Entry 7PQH (electron microscopy, 3.87 A resolution); this record covers chains A and H of the 12 polymer chains in the assembly.

== Chain A ==
Protein: Target of rapamycin complex 1 subunit KOG1
Source organism: Saccharomyces cerevisiae
UniProt: P38873 (KOG1_YEAST); residues 1-1557 here = UniProt positions 1-1557
Sequence (1608 residues; each row starts with the number of its first residue):
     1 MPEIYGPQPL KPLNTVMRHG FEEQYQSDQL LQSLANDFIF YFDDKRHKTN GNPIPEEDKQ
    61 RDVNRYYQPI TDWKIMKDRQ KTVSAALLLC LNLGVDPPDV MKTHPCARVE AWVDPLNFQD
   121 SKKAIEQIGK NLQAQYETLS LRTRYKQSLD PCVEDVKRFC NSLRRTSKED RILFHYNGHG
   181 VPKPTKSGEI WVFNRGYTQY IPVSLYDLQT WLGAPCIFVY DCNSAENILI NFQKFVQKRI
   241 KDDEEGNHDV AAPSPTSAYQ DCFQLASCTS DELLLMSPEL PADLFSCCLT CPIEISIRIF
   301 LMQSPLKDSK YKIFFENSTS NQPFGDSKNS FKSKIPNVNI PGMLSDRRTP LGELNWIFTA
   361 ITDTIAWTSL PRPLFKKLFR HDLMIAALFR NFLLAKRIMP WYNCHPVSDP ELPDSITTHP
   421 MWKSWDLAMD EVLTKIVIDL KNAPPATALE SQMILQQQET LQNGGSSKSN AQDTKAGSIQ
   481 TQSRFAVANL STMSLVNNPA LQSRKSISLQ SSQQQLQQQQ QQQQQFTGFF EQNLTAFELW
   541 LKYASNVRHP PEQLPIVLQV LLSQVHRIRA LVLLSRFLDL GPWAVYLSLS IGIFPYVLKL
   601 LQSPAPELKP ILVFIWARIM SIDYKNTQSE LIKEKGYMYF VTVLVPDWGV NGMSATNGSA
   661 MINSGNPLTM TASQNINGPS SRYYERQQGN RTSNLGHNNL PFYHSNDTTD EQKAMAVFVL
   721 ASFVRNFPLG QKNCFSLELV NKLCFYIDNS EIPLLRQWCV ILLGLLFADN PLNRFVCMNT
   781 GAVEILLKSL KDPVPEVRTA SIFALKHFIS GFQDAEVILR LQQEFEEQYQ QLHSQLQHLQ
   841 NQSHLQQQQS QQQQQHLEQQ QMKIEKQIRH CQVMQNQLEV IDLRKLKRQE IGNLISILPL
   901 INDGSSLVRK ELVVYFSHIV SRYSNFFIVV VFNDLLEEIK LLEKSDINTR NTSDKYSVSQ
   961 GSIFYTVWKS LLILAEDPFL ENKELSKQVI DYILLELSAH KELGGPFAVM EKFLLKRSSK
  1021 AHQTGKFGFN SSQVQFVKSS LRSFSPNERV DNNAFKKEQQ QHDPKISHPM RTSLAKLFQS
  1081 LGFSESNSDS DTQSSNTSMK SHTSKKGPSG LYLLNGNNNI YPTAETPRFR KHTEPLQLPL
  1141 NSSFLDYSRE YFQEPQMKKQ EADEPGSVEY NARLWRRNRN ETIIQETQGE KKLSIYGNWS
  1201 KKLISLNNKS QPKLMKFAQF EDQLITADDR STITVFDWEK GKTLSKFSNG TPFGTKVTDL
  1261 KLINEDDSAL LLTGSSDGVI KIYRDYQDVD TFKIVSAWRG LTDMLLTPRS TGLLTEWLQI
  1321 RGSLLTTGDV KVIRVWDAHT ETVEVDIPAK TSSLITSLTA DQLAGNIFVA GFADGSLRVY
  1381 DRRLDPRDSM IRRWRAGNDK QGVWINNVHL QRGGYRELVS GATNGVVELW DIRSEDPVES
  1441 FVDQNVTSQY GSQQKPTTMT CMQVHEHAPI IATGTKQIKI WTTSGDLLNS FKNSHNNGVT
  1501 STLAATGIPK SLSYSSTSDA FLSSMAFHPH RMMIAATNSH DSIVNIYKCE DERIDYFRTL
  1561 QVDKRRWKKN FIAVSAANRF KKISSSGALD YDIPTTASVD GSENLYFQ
Not modelled in the structure: 1-38, 313-332, 443-525, 647-707, 941-958, 1017-1068, 1087-1094, 1111-1131, 1443-1458, 1495-1519, 1552-1608
Disulfide bonds: Cys216-Cys262
What the authors report for this chain:
  - mutagenesis - R884D: decreased localization
  - mutagenesis - L762P, L766P, C777R, I802N, A804E, L900P, L912Q: decreased growth

== Chain H ==
Protein: Serine/threonine-protein kinase TOR2
Source organism: Saccharomyces cerevisiae
Notes: EC 2.7.1.67, 2.7.11.1
UniProt: P32600 (TOR2_YEAST); numbering as in UniProt (aligned over 1-2474)
Sequence (2474 residues; row label = number of the first residue in the row):
     1 MNKYINKYTT PPNLLSLRQR AEGKHRTRKK LTHKSHSHDD EMSTTSNTDS NHNGPNDSGR
    61 VITGSAGHIG KISFVDSELD TTFSTLNLIF DKLKSDVPQE RASGANELST TLTSLAREVS
   121 AEQFQRFSNS LNNKIFELIH GFTSSEKIGG ILAVDTLISF YLSTEELPNQ TSRLANYLRV
   181 LIPSSDIEVM RLAANTLGRL TVPGGTLTSD FVEFEVRTCI DWLTLTADNN SSSSKLEYRR
   241 HAALLIIKAL ADNSPYLLYP YVNSILDNIW VPLRDAKLII RLDAAVALGK CLTIIQDRDP
   301 ALGKQWFQRL FQGCTHGLSL NTNDSVHATL LVFRELLSLK APYLRDKYDD IYKSTMKYKE
   361 YKFDVIRREV YAILPLLAAF DPAIFTKKYL DRIMVHYLRY LKNIDMNAAN NSDKPFILVS
   421 IGDIAFEVGS SISPYMTLIL DNIREGLRTK FKVRKQFEKD LFYCIGKLAC ALGPAFAKHL
   481 NKDLLNLMLN CPMSDHMQET LMILNEKIPS LESTVNSRIL NLLSISLSGE KFIQSNQYDF
   541 NNQFSIEKAR KSRNQSFMKK TGESNDDITD AQILIQCFKM LQLIHHQYSL TEFVRLITIS
   601 YIEHEDSSVR KLAALTSCDL FIKDDICKQT SVHALHSVSE VLSKLLMIAI TDPVAEIRLE
   661 ILQHLGSNFD PQLAQPDNLR LLFMALNDEI FGIQLEAIKI IGRLSSVNPA YVVPSLRKTL
   721 LELLTQLKFS NMPKKKEESA TLLCTLINSS DEVAKPYIDP ILDVILPKCQ DASSAVASTA
   781 LKVLGELSVV GGKEMTRYLK ELMPLIINTF QDQSNSFKRD AALTTLGQLA ASSGYVVGPL
   841 LDYPELLGIL INILKTENNP HIRRGTVRLI GILGALDPYK HREIEVTSNS KSSVEQNAPS
   901 IDIALLMQGV SPSNDEYYPT VVIHNLMKIL NDPSLSIHHT AAIQAIMHIF QNLGLRCVSF
   961 LDQIIPGIIL VMRSCPPSQL DFYFQQLGSL ISIVKQHIRP HVEKIYGVIR EFFPIIKLQI
  1021 TIISVIESIS KALEGEFKRF VPETLTFFLD ILENDQSNKR IVPIRILKSL VTFGPNLEDY
  1081 SHLIMPIVVR MTEYSAGSLK KISIITLGRL AKNINLSEMS SRIVQALVRI LNNGDRELTK
  1141 ATMNTLSLLL LQLGTDFVVF VPVINKALLR NRIQHSVYDQ LVNKLLNNEC LPTNIIFDKE
  1201 NEVPERKNYE DEMQVTKLPV NQNILKNAWY CSQQKTKEDW QEWIRRLSIQ LLKESPSACL
  1261 RSCSSLVSVY YPLARELFNA SFSSCWVELQ TSYQEDLIQA LCKALSSSEN PPEIYQMLLN
  1321 LVEFMEHDDK PLPIPIHTLG KYAQKCHAFA KALHYKEVEF LEEPKNSTIE ALISINNQLH
  1381 QTDSAIGILK HAQQHNELQL KETWYEKLQR WEDALAAYNE KEAAGEDSVE VMMGKLRSLY
  1441 ALGEWEELSK LASEKWGTAK PEVKKAMAPL AAGAAWGLEQ WDEIAQYTSV MKSQSPDKEF
  1501 YDAILCLHRN NFKKAEVHIF NARDLLVTEL SALVNESYNR AYNVVVRAQI IAELEEIIKY
  1561 KKLPQNSDKR LTMRETWNTR LLGCQKNIDV WQRILRVRSL VIKPKEDAQV RIKFANLCRK
  1621 SGRMALAKKV LNTLLEETDD PDHPNTAKAS PPVVYAQLKY LWATGLQDEA LKQLINFTSR
  1681 MAHDLGLDPN NMIAQSVPQQ SKRVPRHVED YTKLLARCFL KQGEWRVCLQ PKWRLSNPDS
  1741 ILGSYLLATH FDNTWYKAWH NWALANFEVI SMLTSVSKKK QEGSDASSVT DINEFDNGMI
  1801 GVNTFDAKEV HYSSNLIHRH VIPAIKGFFH SISLSESSSL QDALRLLTLW FTFGGIPEAT
  1861 QAMHEGFNLI QIGTWLEVLP QLISRIHQPN QIVSRSLLSL LSDLGKAHPQ ALVYPLMVAI
  1921 KSESLSRQKA ALSIIEKMRI HSPVLVDQAE LVSHELIRMA VLWHEQWYEG LDDASRQFFG
  1981 EHNTEKMFAA LEPLYEMLKR GPETLREISF QNSFGRDLND AYEWLMNYKK SKDVSNLNQA
  2041 WDIYYNVFRK IGKQLPQLQT LELQHVSPKL LSAHDLELAV PGTRASGGKP IVKISKFEPV
  2101 FSVISSKQRP RKFCIKGSDG KDYKYVLKGH EDIRQDSLVM QLFGLVNTLL QNDAECFRRH
  2161 LDIQQYPAIP LSPKSGLLGW VPNSDTFHVL IREHREAKKI PLNIEHWVML QMAPDYDNLT
  2221 LLQKVEVFTY ALNNTEGQDL YKVLWLKSRS SETWLERRTT YTRSLAVMSM TGYILGLGDR
  2281 HPSNLMLDRI TGKVIHIDFG DCFEAAILRE KFPEKVPFRL TRMLTYAMEV SGIEGSFRIT
  2341 CENVMKVLRD NKGSLMAILE AFAFDPLINW GFDLPTKKIE EETGIQLPVM NANELLSNGA
  2401 ITEEEVQRVE NEHKNAIRNA RAMLVLKRIT DKLTGNDIRR FNDLDVPEQV DKLIQQATSV
  2461 ENLCQHYIGW CPFW
Not modelled in the structure: 1-900, 1193-1216, 1398-1715, 1778-1812, 2374-2413
Curated features (UniProtKB/Swiss-Prot):
  - region: Val2103 to Arg2109 (G-loop), Gly2276 to Asn2284 (Catalytic loop), His2296 to Thr2321 (Activation loop)
  - modified residue: Thr10 (Phosphothreonine)
  - mutagenesis: Ser1975 (S1975I: In TOR2-1; confers resistance to rapamycin), Gly2129 (G2129R: Causes defect in receptor endocytosis), Asp2279 (D2279A: Loss of function), Asp2298 (D2298E: Loss of kinase activity)

== How chain A and chain H interact ==
Pairs across the interface (15):
  Gln822(A) - Lys2053(H)  hydrogen bond
  Tyr829(A) - Asn2046(H)  hydrogen bond
  His833(A) - Asn2046(H)  hydrogen bond
  Gln840(A) - Gln2039(H)  hydrogen bond
  Glu865(A) - Gln2039(H)  hydrogen bond
  Asn876(A) - Tyr2045(H)
  Arg884(A) - Trp2207(H)
  Arg888(A) - Trp2207(H)
  Pro1069(A) - Thr1291(H)
  Arg1071(A) - Thr1291(H)
  Gln1079(A) - Lys2198(H)
  Phe1083(A) - Lys2199(H)
  Phe1083(A) - Ile2200(H)
  Phe1083(A) - Pro2201(H)
  Ser1086(A) - Trp2207(H)  hydrogen bond (backbone-side chain)
Also at the interface, not in a pair above, chain A (16 interface residues in all): Leu836, Gln872, Lys885
Also at the interface, not in a pair above, chain H (11 interface residues in all): Gln2211
The authors on this interface:
  - residue pairs: Arg884(A)-Trp2207(H) (cation-pi contact), Lys885(A)-Trp2207(H), Arg888(A)-Trp2207(H), Pro2201(H)-Phe1083(A)

== Summary ==
Chain A and chain H form an interface of 16 and 11 residues respectively; the contacts include 6 hydrogen
bonds. Polar contacts include Gln822(A)-Lys2053(H), Tyr829(A)-Asn2046(H) and His833(A)-Asn2046(H). The authors
report a cation-pi contact between Arg884(A) and Trp2207(H); contacts between Lys885(A) and Trp2207(H),
Arg888(A) and Trp2207(H) and Pro2201(H) and Phe1083(A). From the paper: L762P, L766P and C777R of chain A,
among others, reduce growth; R884D of chain A reduces localization; 8 substitutions were tested in all.
Here chain A is Target of rapamycin complex 1 subunit KOG1 and chain H is Serine/threonine-protein kinase
TOR2, both from Saccharomyces cerevisiae. Entry 7PQH (Cryo-EM structure of Saccharomyces cerevisiae TOROID
(TORC1 Organized in Inhibited Domains)) was determined by electron microscopy.
